4I0X - chains A and B; structure by X-ray diffraction, 1.96 A resolution.

== Chain A ==
Molecule: ESAT-6-like protein MAB_3112
Organism: Mycobacterium abscessus
Reference sequence: B1MD68 (B1MD68_MYCA9); residues 1-93 here correspond to UniProt positions 13-105 (UniProt number = residue number + 12)
Sequence (94 residues; row label = number of the first residue in the row; numbering starts at 0):
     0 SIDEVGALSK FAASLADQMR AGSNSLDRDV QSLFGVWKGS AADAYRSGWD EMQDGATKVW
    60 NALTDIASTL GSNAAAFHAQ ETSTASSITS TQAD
Unresolved in the structure: 0-1, 77-93
Differences from the reference sequence: expression tag (0); engineered mutation N23 (Ser35 in B1MD68), K37 (Arg49 in B1MD68), A75 (Val87 in B1MD68), D93 (Gly105 in B1MD68)

== Chain B ==
Molecule: ESAT-6-like protein MAB_3113
Organism: Mycobacterium abscessus
Reference sequence: B1MD69 (B1MD69_MYCA9); residues 1-103 here = UniProt positions 1-103
Sequence (103 residues; numbered 1 to 103; the number before each row is that of its first residue):
     1 MAAHVESEFS FDLDHIEQVT SRARGFKEFV TENLDQLESR AQKLVQSGQW AGAAAAAYSQ
    61 AHKEWMDAAR ELVEGLSQME EAARTAHGAY SEAQEANLRM ARG
Unresolved in the structure: 1-7, 91-103
Differences from the reference sequence: engineered mutation A2 (Pro in B1MD69), A51 (Thr in B1MD69), Q60 (Glu in B1MD69), S77 (Asn in B1MD69)

== How chain A and chain B interact ==
Pairs across the interface - 69 pairs, chain A then chain B:
  E3(A) - R40(B)  salt bridge
  E3(A) - L44(B)
  V4(A) - Q49(B)
  V4(A) - W50(B)
  A6(A) - R40(B)
  L7(A) - L37(B)  hydrophobic
  L7(A) - R40(B)
  L7(A) - A41(B)  hydrophobic
  F10(A) - N33(B)
  F10(A) - Q36(B)
  F10(A) - R40(B)
  L14(A) - F29(B)  hydrophobic
  L14(A) - N33(B)
  Q17(A) - F29(B)
  M18(A) - F26(B)
  M18(A) - V30(B)  hydrophobic
  G21(A) - F26(B)
  S22(A) - F26(B)
  L25(A) - R22(B)
  L25(A) - A23(B)
  L25(A) - F26(B)  hydrophobic
  D28(A) - R22(B)  salt bridge
  V29(A) - V19(B)  hydrophobic
  S31(A) - H15(B)
  L32(A) - H15(B)
  L32(A) - I16(B)
  L32(A) - V19(B)  hydrophobic
  V35(A) - D12(B)
  W36(A) - I16(B)  hydrophobic
  W36(A) - A82(B)
  W36(A) - A86(B)  hydrophobic
  A40(A) - A82(B)
  A43(A) - Q78(B)  hydrogen bond (backbone-side chain)
  Y44(A) - I16(B)
  Y44(A) - V19(B)
  Y44(A) - T20(B)  hydrogen bond
  Y44(A) - M79(B)
  Y44(A) - A82(B)
  S46(A) - Q78(B)  hydrogen bond
  G47(A) - G75(B)
  G47(A) - Q78(B)
  G47(A) - M79(B)
  W48(A) - M79(B)  hydrophobic
  E50(A) - E71(B)
  E50(A) - E74(B)
  E50(A) - G75(B)
  M51(A) - A23(B)
  M51(A) - L72(B)  hydrophobic
  M51(A) - G75(B)
  M51(A) - L76(B)  hydrophobic
  M51(A) - M79(B)  hydrophobic
  D53(A) - E71(B)
  G54(A) - A68(B)
  G54(A) - E71(B)
  A55(A) - L72(B)
  K57(A) - A68(B)
  K57(A) - E71(B)  salt bridge
  V58(A) - W65(B)
  V58(A) - A68(B)  hydrophobic
  V58(A) - A69(B)
  A61(A) - A61(B)
  A61(A) - E64(B)
  L62(A) - L37(B)  hydrophobic
  I65(A) - A61(B)  hydrophobic
  L69(A) - W50(B)  hydrophobic
  A75(A) - A54(B)
  F76(A) - Q49(B)  hydrogen bond (backbone-side chain)
  F76(A) - W50(B)  hydrogen bond (backbone-side chain)
  F76(A) - A54(B)
Also at the interface, not in a pair above, chain A (39 interface residues in all): A11, D64, T68
Also at the interface, not in a pair above, chain B (39 interface residues in all): K27, L34, A57, Y58, A83, T85

== Overview ==
Chain A and chain B each contribute 39 residues to their interface; the contacts include 5 hydrogen bonds and
3 salt bridges. Among the polar pairs are E3(A)-R40(B), D28(A)-R22(B) and K57(A)-E71(B).
Chain A is ESAT-6-like protein MAB_3112 and chain B is ESAT-6-like protein MAB_3113, both from Mycobacterium
abscessus; the structure, Crystal structure of the Mycobacterum abscessus EsxEF (Mab_3112-Mab_3113) complex,
was determined by X-ray diffraction, deposited together with 4GZR, 3Q4H and 3OGI.
